PDB entry 6HVU | X-ray diffraction, 2.90 A resolution | chains Z and a of the 28 polymer chains in the assembly

== Chain Z ==
Name: Proteasome subunit beta type-6
Source organism: Saccharomyces cerevisiae S288C
Notes: EC 3.4.25.1
UniProtKB: P23724 (PSB6_YEAST); residues 1-222 here correspond to UniProt positions 20-241 (UniProt number = residue number + 19)
Chain sequence (222 residues; numbered 1 to 222; the number before each row is that of its first residue):
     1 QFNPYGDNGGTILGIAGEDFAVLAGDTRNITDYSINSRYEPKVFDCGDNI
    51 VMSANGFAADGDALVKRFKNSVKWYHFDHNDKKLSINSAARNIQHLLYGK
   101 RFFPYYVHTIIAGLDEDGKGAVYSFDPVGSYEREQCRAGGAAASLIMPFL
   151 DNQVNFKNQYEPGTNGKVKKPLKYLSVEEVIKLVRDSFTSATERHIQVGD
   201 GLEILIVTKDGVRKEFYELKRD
Ion coordination: Mg2+: Thr192, Val198
Ligand contacts: GTW (N-[(2S)-1-[[(2S)-1-[[(2S)-1-[4-(aminomethyl)phenyl]-4-methylsulfonyl-butan-2-yl]amino]-3-cyclohexyl-1-oxidanylidene-propan-2-yl]amino]-4-methyl-1-oxidanylidene-pentan-2-yl]-2-methyl-1,3-thiazole-5-carboxamide): Asp126, Pro127, Val128, Ser130, Glu132

== Chain a ==
Name: Proteasome subunit beta type-7
Source organism: Saccharomyces cerevisiae S288C
Notes: EC 3.4.25.1
UniProtKB: P30657 (PSB7_YEAST); residues -12 to 233 here correspond to UniProt positions 21-266 (UniProt number = residue number + 33)
Chain sequence (246 residues; each row starts with the number of its first residue; numbers below 1 keep their minus sign (Thr-12 is residue -12)):
   -12 TQIANAGASPMVNTQQPIVTGTSVISMKYDNGVIIAADNLGSYGSLLRFN
    38 GVERLIPVGDNTVVGISGDISDMQHIERLLKDLVTENAYDNPLADAEEAL
    88 EPSYIFEYLATVMYQRRSKMNPLWNAIIVAGVQSNGDQFLRYVNLLGVTY
   138 SSPTLATGFGAHMANPLLRKVVDRESDIPKTTVQVAEEAIVNAMRVLYYR
   188 DARSSRNFSLAIIDKNTGLTFKKNLQVENMKWDFAKDIKGYGTQKI
Not modelled in the structure: -12 to 0

== How chain Z and chain a interact ==
Residue-residue contacts (44; chain Z residue first):
  Gln1(Z) with Thr1(a), hydrogen bond
  Phe2(Z) with Thr1(a); Arg104(a); Met107(a); Pro109(a), hydrophobic; Trp111(a), hydrophobic; Leu132(a), hydrophobic; Leu133(a), hydrophobic
  Asn3(Z) with Leu133(a)
  Pro4(Z) with Arg104(a), hydrogen bond (backbone-side chain); Met107(a), hydrophobic; Leu133(a)
  Tyr5(Z) with Arg104(a)
  Asn8(Z) with Val135(a)
  Asn29(Z) with Tyr137(a)
  Ser34(Z) with His149(a), hydrogen bond
  Ile35(Z) with Arg156(a), hydrogen bond (backbone-side chain)
  Asn36(Z) with Tyr137(a), hydrogen bond; Ser139(a); Leu142(a); Arg156(a)
  Ser37(Z) with Ser138(a), hydrogen bond (side chain-backbone); Ser139(a)
  Glu40(Z) with Arg128(a), salt bridge; Tyr137(a); Ser138(a), hydrogen bond (side chain-backbone)
  Phe57(Z) with Arg104(a); Leu133(a); Val135(a), hydrophobic
  Ala59(Z) with Tyr101(a); Leu133(a); Gly134(a); Val135(a)
  Asp60(Z) with Tyr101(a), hydrogen bond; Arg104(a), salt bridge
  Asp62(Z) with Thr136(a), hydrogen bond
  Ala63(Z) with Tyr101(a)
  Lys66(Z) with Glu94(a), salt bridge
  Phe103(Z) with Arg104(a); Ser105(a)
  Tyr105(Z) with Tyr101(a)
  Glu218(Z) with Arg161(a), salt bridge
  Arg221(Z) with Asp160(a), salt bridge; Arg161(a)
Interface residues without a listed pair, chain Z (26 interface residues in all): Gly6, Arg38, Tyr39, Lys100
Interface residues without a listed pair, chain a (23 interface residues in all): Ala148

== In short ==
26 residues of chain Z and 23 residues of chain a are in contact; the contacts include 9 hydrogen bonds and 5
salt bridges. Polar contacts include Glu40(Z)-Arg128(a), Asp60(Z)-Arg104(a) and Lys66(Z)-Glu94(a). Ligands of
chain Z: compound GTW. Thr192(Z) and Val198(Z) form the Mg2+ site.
Chain Z is Proteasome subunit beta type-6 and chain a is Proteasome subunit beta type-7, both from
Saccharomyces cerevisiae S288C; the structure, Yeast 20S proteasome with human beta2i (1-53) in complex with
29, was determined by X-ray diffraction (same publication as 6HTB, 6HTC, 6HTD, 6HTP, 6HTR, 6HUB and 30 further
entries).
